PDB entry 5J2C | X-ray diffraction, 2.10 A resolution | chains A and T of the 4 polymer chains in the assembly

== Chain A ==
Protein: DNA polymerase beta
Source organism: Homo sapiens
Notes: EC 2.7.7.7, 4.2.99.-
UniProtKB: P06746 (DPOLB_HUMAN); residues 1-335 here = UniProt positions 1-335
Amino-acid sequence (335 residues; numbered 1 to 335; the number before each row is that of its first residue):
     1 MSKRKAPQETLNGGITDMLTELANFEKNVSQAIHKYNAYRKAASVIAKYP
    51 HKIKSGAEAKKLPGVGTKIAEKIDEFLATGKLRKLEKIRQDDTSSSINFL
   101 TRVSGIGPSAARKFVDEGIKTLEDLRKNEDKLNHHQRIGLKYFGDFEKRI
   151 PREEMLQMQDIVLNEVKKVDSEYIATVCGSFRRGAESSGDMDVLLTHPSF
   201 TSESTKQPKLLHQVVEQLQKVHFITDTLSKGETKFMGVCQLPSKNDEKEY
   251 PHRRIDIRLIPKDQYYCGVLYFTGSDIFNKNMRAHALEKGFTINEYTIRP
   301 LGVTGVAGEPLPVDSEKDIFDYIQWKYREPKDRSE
Disordered / not traced: 1-9
Metal / ion sites: Na+ site 1: Lys-60, Leu-62, Val-65 (shared with 1 residue of chain D); Na+ site 2: Thr-101, Val-103, Ile-106 (shared with 1 residue of chain P); Mg2+ site 1: Asp-190, Asp-192 (together with DUP); Mg2+ site 2: Asp-190, Asp-192, Asp-256 (together with DUP)
Residues lining bound ligands: DUP (2'-deoxyuridine 5'-alpha,beta-imido-triphosphate): Gly-179, Ser-180, Arg-183, Ser-188, Gly-189, Asp-190, Asp-192, Asp-256, Tyr-271, Phe-272, Thr-273, Gly-274, Ser-275, Asp-276, Asn-279
UniProt features mapped onto this chain:
  - region: Arg-183 to Asp-192 (DNA-binding)
  - active site: Lys-72 (Nucleophile)
  - binding site (K(+)): Lys-60, Leu-62, Val-65, Thr-101, Val-103, Ile-106
  - binding site (Na(+)): Lys-60, Leu-62, Val-65, Thr-101, Val-103, Ile-106
  - binding site (dATP): Arg-149, Ser-180, Arg-183, Gly-189, Asp-190
  - binding site (dCTP): Arg-149, Ser-180, Arg-183, Gly-189, Asp-190
  - binding site (dGTP): Arg-149, Ser-180, Arg-183, Gly-189, Asp-190, Asp-192
  - binding site (dTTP): Arg-149, Ser-180, Arg-183, Gly-189, Asp-190
  - binding site (Mg(2+)): Asp-190, Asp-192, Asp-256
  - modified residue: Lys-72 (N6-acetyllysine), Arg-83 (Omega-N-methylarginine), Arg-152 (Omega-N-methylarginine)
  - cross-link (Glycyl lysine isopeptide (Lys-Gly)): Lys-41 (interchain with G-Cter in ubiquitin), Lys-61 (interchain with G-Cter in ubiquitin), Lys-81 (interchain with G-Cter in ubiquitin)
  - natural variant: Leu-22 (L22P: Found in a gastric cancer sample; uncertain significance), Tyr-39 (Y39C: Found in a gastric cancer sample; uncertain significance), Gly-118 (G118V: Decreased DNA-directed DNA polymerase activity), Arg-137 (R137Q: Decreased function in base-excision repair), Arg-149 (R149I: Decreased DNA-directed DNA polymerase activity), Asp-160 (D160N: Found in a gastric cancer sample; uncertain significance), Cys-239 (C239R: Found in a gastric cancer sample; uncertain significance), Lys-289 (K289M: Found in a colon cancer sample; uncertain significance), Asn-294 (N294D: Found in a gastric cancer sample; uncertain significance), Glu-295 (E295K: Found in a gastric cancer sample; uncertain significance)
  - mutagenesis: Phe-25 (F25W: No effect on 5'-dRP lyase activity. Decreased ssDNA binding), His-34 (H34G: Decreased 5'-dRP lyase activity. Decreased ssDNA binding), Lys-35 (K35A: Decreased 5'-dRP lyase activity. Decreased ssDNA binding. Loss of 5'-dRP lyase activity; when associated with A-68 and A-72. Decreased ssDNA binding; when associated with A-68 and A-72 ...), Tyr-39 (Y39F: No effect on 5'-dRP lyase activity; Y39Q: Abolishes DNA polymerase and 5'-dRP lyase activity), Lys-41 (K41R: Abolishes ubiquitination; when associated with R-61 and R-81), Lys-60 (K60A: Decreased 5'-dRP lyase activity. Decreased ssDNA binding), Lys-61 (K61R: Abolishes ubiquitination; when associated with R-41 and R-81), Lys-68 (K68A: No effect on 5'-dRP lyase activity. Decreased ssDNA binding. Loss of 5'-dRP lyase activity; when associated with A-35 and A-72. Decreased ssDNA binding; when associated with A-35 and A-72 ...), Glu-71 (E71Q: No effect on 5'-dRP lyase activity. No effect on structure shown by circular dichroism. No effect on ssDNA binding), Lys-72 (K72A: Severely reduced 5'-dRP lyase activity. Does not affect ssDNA binding. Loss of 5'-dRP lyase activity; when associated with A-35 and A-68. Decreased ssDNA binding ...), Glu-75 (E75A: Slightly decreased 5'-dRP lyase activity. Decreased ssDNA binding. No effect on structure shown by circular dichroism), Lys-81 (K81R: Abolishes ubiquitination; when associated with R-41 and R-61), 5 further mutagenesis entries in UniProt

== Chain T ==
Molecule: Template Strand
Sequence (16 nucleotides; each row starts with the number of its first residue):
     1 CCGACACCGCATCAGC

== Interface between chain A and chain T ==
Pairs across the interface - 26 pairs, chain A then chain T:
  His-34(A) / DC5(T)  stacking on the base
  Asn-133(A) / DT12(T)  phosphate contact
  Ser-229(A) / DC10(T)  phosphate contact
  Ser-229(A) / DA11(T)  sugar contact
  Lys-230(A) / DC10(T)  phosphate contact
  Lys-230(A) / DA11(T)  hydrogen bond to the phosphate
  Gly-231(A) / DC10(T)  phosphate contact
  Glu-232(A) / DC10(T)  hydrogen bond to the phosphate
  Thr-233(A) / DG9(T)  hydrogen bond to the phosphate
  Thr-233(A) / DC10(T)  hydrogen bond to the phosphate
  Lys-234(A) / DG9(T)  hydrogen bond to the base
  Lys-234(A) / DC10(T)  hydrogen bond to the phosphate
  Arg-258(A) / DG9(T)  sugar contact
  Lys-280(A) / DA6(T)  salt bridge to the phosphate
  Arg-283(A) / DA6(T)  hydrogen bond to the base
  Arg-283(A) / DC7(T)  hydrogen bond to the sugar
  Ala-284(A) / DA6(T)  sugar contact
  Leu-287(A) / DC5(T)  phosphate contact
  Leu-287(A) / DA6(T)  phosphate contact
  Leu-287(A) / DC7(T)  phosphate contact
  Thr-292(A) / DC7(T)  hydrogen bond to the phosphate
  Ile-293(A) / DC7(T)  sugar contact
  Asn-294(A) / DC7(T)  phosphate contact
  Asn-294(A) / DC8(T)  hydrogen bond to the phosphate
  Glu-295(A) / DC8(T)  sugar contact
  Tyr-296(A) / DG9(T)  hydrogen bond to the phosphate
Interface residues without a listed pair, chain A (21 interface residues in all): His-134, Leu-228, Arg-299

== Overview ==
21 residues of chain A face 8 of chain T across their interface; the contacts include 11 hydrogen bonds, 1
salt bridge and 1 aromatic stacking contact. Polar contacts include Lys-234(A)/DG9(T), Arg-283(A)/DA6(T) and
Arg-283(A)/DC7(T). Bound to chain A: compound DUP.
Chain A is DNA polymerase beta (Homo sapiens) and chain T is Template Strand; the structure, Ternary complex
crystal structure of DNA polymerase Beta with C:A mismatch at the primer terminus, was determined by X-ray
diffraction together with 5J0O, 5J0P, 5J0Q, 5J0R, 5J0S, 5J0T and 16 further entries from the same study.
